PDB entry 5R0H | X-ray diffraction, 1.57 A resolution | chains A and B

[Chain A]
Protein: Pre-mRNA-splicing factor 8
Organism: Saccharomyces cerevisiae (strain ATCC 204508 / S288c)
Notes: fragment: yPrp8 RNaseH
UniProtKB: P33334 (PRP8_YEAST); numbering as in UniProt (aligned over 1836-2090)
Chain sequence (258 residues; numbered 1833 to 2090; the number before each row is that of its first residue):
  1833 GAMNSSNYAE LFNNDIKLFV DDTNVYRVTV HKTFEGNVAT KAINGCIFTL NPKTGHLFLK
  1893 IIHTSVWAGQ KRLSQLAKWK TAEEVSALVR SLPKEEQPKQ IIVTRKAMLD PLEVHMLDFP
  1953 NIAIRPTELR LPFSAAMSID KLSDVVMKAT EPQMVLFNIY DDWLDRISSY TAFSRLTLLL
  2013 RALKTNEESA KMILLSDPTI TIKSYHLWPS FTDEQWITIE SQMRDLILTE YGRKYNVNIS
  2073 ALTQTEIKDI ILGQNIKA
Unresolved in the structure: 2070-2090
Differences from the reference sequence: expression tag (1833-1835)
Swiss-Prot annotation at these positions:
  - mutagenesis: Asp1853 (D1853A: Alters protein folding. Severely impaired growth. Strongly reduced growth at 35 degrees Celsius; when associated with A-1854; D1853N: Reduced growth at 30 degrees Celsius ...), Asp1854 (D1854A: Reduced growth at 30 degrees Celsius. Strongly reduced growth at 16 degrees Celsius. Strongly reduced growth at 35 degrees Celsius; when associated with A-1853 ...), Thr1855 (T1855A: Reduced growth at 30 degrees Celsius. Strongly reduced growth at 16 degrees Celsius), Thr1936 (T1936A: Reduced growth at 30 degrees Celsius. Strongly reduced growth at 16 degrees Celsius), Arg1937 (R1937K: Severely impaired growth. Reduced growth at 30 degrees Celsius. Strongly reduced growth at 16 degrees Celsius)
Small-molecule neighbours: 2-(2-methylphenyl)acetamide (R9S): His1888, Phe1890, Leu1924, Leu1988, Phe1989

[Chain B]
Protein: A1 cistron-splicing factor AAR2
Organism: Saccharomyces cerevisiae (strain ATCC 204508 / S288c)
Notes: fragment: GAMA - Aar2(1-152) - SSSSS - Aar2(171-317); engineered mutation(s): L153_D170delinsSSSSS
UniProtKB: P32357 (AAR2_YEAST); aligned to UniProt positions 1-317 over residues 1-317
Chain sequence (308 residues; numbered -3 to 317; 13 numbers in that range are skipped by the numbering (no residue carries them; nothing is unmodelled there); the number before each row is that of its first residue; numbers below 1 keep their minus sign (Gly-3 is residue -3)):
    -3 GAMAMNTVPF TSAPIEVTIG IDQYSFNVKE NQPFHGIKDI PIGHVHVIHF QHADNSSMRY
    57 GYWFDCRMGN FYIQYDPKDG LYKMMEERDG AKFENIVHNF KERQMMVSYP KIDEDDTWYN
   117 LTEFVQMDKI RKIVRKDENQ FSYVDSSMTT VQENEL
   166 SSSSSDPAHS LNYTVINFKS REAIRPGHEM EDFLDKSYYL NTVMLQGIFK NSSNYFGELQ
   226 FAFLNAMFFG NYGSSLQWHA MIELICSSAT VPKHMLDKLD EILYYQIKTL PEQYSDILLN
   286 ERVWNICLYS SFQKNSLHNT EKIMENKYPE LL
Unresolved in the structure: -3 to 0, 166-169
Differences from the reference sequence: expression tag (-3 to 0); conflict Ser166 (Leu153 in P32357), Ser167 (Lys154 in P32357), Ser170 (Leu157 in P32357)
Swiss-Prot annotation at these positions:
  - region: Leu261 to Ile282 (Leucine-zipper)
  - modified residue: Ser253 (Phosphoserine), Thr274 (Phosphothreonine)

[Interface between chain A and chain B]
Contacting residue pairs - 17 pairs, chain A then chain B:
  Gln1907(A) - Met195(B)
  Gln1907(A) - Leu199(B)
  Leu1908(A) - Met195(B)  hydrophobic
  Trp1911(A) - Glu194(B)
  Trp1911(A) - Met195(B)  hydrophobic
  Trp1911(A) - Phe198(B)  hydrophobic
  Asp1942(A) - Lys184(B)  salt bridge
  Asp1942(A) - Phe198(B)
  Glu1945(A) - Lys184(B)  salt bridge
  Val1946(A) - Ile189(B)  hydrophobic
  Val1946(A) - Glu194(B)
  Val1946(A) - Phe198(B)  hydrophobic
  His1947(A) - Glu194(B)
  Leu1949(A) - Lys184(B)
  Leu1949(A) - Ser185(B)
  Leu1949(A) - Arg186(B)
  Asp1950(A) - Arg186(B)  salt bridge

[Summary]
9 residues of chain A face 8 of chain B across their interface, with 3 salt bridges. Among the polar pairs are
Asp1942(A)-Lys184(B), Glu1945(A)-Lys184(B) and Asp1950(A)-Arg186(B). Chain A binds
2-(2-methylphenyl)acetamide. Curated annotation (UniProt) lists 5 mutagenesis sites on chain A.
Here chain A is Pre-mRNA-splicing factor 8 and chain B is A1 cistron-splicing factor AAR2, both from
Saccharomyces cerevisiae (strain ATCC 204508 / S288c). Entry 5R0H (PanDDA analysis group deposition --
Aar2/RNaseH in complex with fragment F2X-Entry E05, DMSO-free) was determined by X-ray diffraction, deposited
together with 5QY1, 5QY2, 5QY3, 5QY4, 5QY5, 5QY6 and 128 further entries.
